1T60 - chains A and C of the 6 polymer chains in the assembly; structure by X-ray diffraction, 1.50 A resolution.

[Chain A]
Molecule: type iv collagen
Organism: Bos taurus
Notes: fragment: NC1 of alpha-1
Amino-acid sequence (229 residues; row label = number of the first residue in the row):
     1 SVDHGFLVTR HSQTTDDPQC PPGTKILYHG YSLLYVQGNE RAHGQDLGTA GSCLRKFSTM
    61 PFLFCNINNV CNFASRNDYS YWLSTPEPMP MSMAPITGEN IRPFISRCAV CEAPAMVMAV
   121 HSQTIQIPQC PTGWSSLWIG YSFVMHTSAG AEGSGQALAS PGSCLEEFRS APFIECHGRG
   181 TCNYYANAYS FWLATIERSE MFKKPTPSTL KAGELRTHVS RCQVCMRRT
Not modelled in the structure: 1-4, 228-229
Cystine bridges: Cys-20/Cys-111, Cys-53/Cys-108, Cys-65/Cys-71, Cys-130/Cys-225, Cys-164/Cys-222, Cys-176/Cys-182
Metal / ion sites: K+: Tyr-189 (shared with Tyr-63(C), Asn-65(C) of chain C; 1 residue of chain E)

[Chain C]
Molecule: type iv collagen
Organism: Bos taurus
Notes: fragment: NC1 of alpha-2
Amino-acid sequence (227 residues; row label = number of the first residue in the row):
     1 ISIGYLLVKH SQTDQEPMCP VGMNKLWSGY SLLYFEGQEK AHNQDLGLAG SCLARFSTMP
    61 FLYCNPGDVC YYASRNDKSY WLSTTAPLPM MPVAEEDIRP YISRCSVCEA PAVAIAVHSQ
   121 DVSIPHCPAG WRSLWIGYSF LMHTAAGDEG GGQSLVSPGS CLEDFRATPF IECNGARGTC
   181 HYYANKYSFW LTTIPEQSFQ GTPSADTLKA GLIRTHISRC QVCMKNL
Not modelled in the structure: 1-2, 226-227
Cystine bridges: Cys-19/Cys-108, Cys-52/Cys-105, Cys-64/Cys-70, Cys-127/Cys-223, Cys-161/Cys-220, Cys-173/Cys-180
Metal / ion sites: K+ site 1: Tyr-63, Asn-65 (shared with Tyr-189(A) of chain A; 1 residue of chain E); K+ site 2: Ala-184 (shared with 1 residue of chain E; 1 residue of chain F); K+ site 3: Tyr-187 (shared with 1 residue of chain B; 1 residue of chain F)

[Interface between chain A and chain C]
Contacting residue pairs (106):
  Arg-41(A) / Lys-40(C)
  Met-116(A) / Ile-3(C)
  Met-116(A) / Gly-4(C)
  Met-118(A) / Leu-6(C)  hydrophobic
  Met-118(A) / Trp-27(C)  hydrophobic
  Gln-123(A) / Leu-53(C)
  Gln-123(A) / Ala-54(C)
  Gln-123(A) / Arg-55(C)
  Thr-124(A) / Arg-55(C)
  Trp-134(A) / Gly-4(C)
  Trp-134(A) / Glu-109(C)  hydrogen bond
  Val-144(A) / Phe-35(C)  hydrophobic
  Val-144(A) / His-42(C)  hydrogen bond (backbone-side chain)
  Met-145(A) / Phe-35(C)  hydrophobic
  Met-145(A) / Gly-37(C)
  Met-145(A) / His-42(C)
  Met-145(A) / Phe-61(C)  hydrophobic
  Ala-151(A) / Gln-38(C)
  Ala-151(A) / Lys-40(C)
  Glu-152(A) / Lys-40(C)  salt bridge
  Gly-153(A) / Lys-40(C)
  Gly-155(A) / His-42(C)
  Gln-156(A) / His-42(C)  hydrogen bond (backbone-side chain)
  Gln-156(A) / Gln-44(C)  hydrogen bond (backbone-side chain)
  Ala-157(A) / Gln-44(C)
  Leu-158(A) / Gln-44(C)  hydrogen bond (backbone-side chain)
  Leu-158(A) / Gly-50(C)
  Ala-159(A) / Ala-49(C)  hydrophobic
  Ala-159(A) / Gly-50(C)
  Phe-168(A) / Cys-64(C)  hydrophobic
  Ser-170(A) / Asn-65(C)
  Ser-170(A) / Pro-66(C)
  Ser-170(A) / Asp-68(C)  hydrogen bond
  Ala-171(A) / Pro-66(C)  hydrophobic
  Tyr-185(A) / Pro-66(C)
  Ala-186(A) / Pro-66(C)
  Ala-188(A) / Cys-64(C)
  Ala-188(A) / Asn-65(C)
  Ala-188(A) / Pro-66(C)
  Tyr-189(A) / Gln-38(C)
  Tyr-189(A) / Tyr-63(C)  hydrophobic
  Tyr-189(A) / Cys-64(C)
  Tyr-189(A) / Asn-65(C)
  Tyr-189(A) / Arg-75(C)  hydrogen bond
  Ser-190(A) / Tyr-63(C)
  Ser-190(A) / Cys-64(C)  hydrogen bond (backbone-backbone)
  Phe-191(A) / Gly-37(C)
  Phe-191(A) / Phe-61(C)  hydrophobic
  Phe-191(A) / Leu-62(C)
  Phe-191(A) / Tyr-63(C)  hydrophobic
  Phe-191(A) / Asp-77(C)
  Trp-192(A) / Phe-61(C)
  Trp-192(A) / Leu-62(C)  hydrogen bond (backbone-backbone)
  Trp-192(A) / Cys-64(C)
  Leu-193(A) / Phe-35(C)  hydrophobic
  Leu-193(A) / Pro-60(C)
  Ala-194(A) / Pro-60(C)  hydrogen bond (backbone-backbone)
  Ala-194(A) / Phe-61(C)
  Ala-194(A) / Tyr-72(C)  hydrophobic
  Ile-196(A) / Arg-55(C)  hydrogen bond (backbone-side chain)
  Ile-196(A) / Phe-56(C)
  Ile-196(A) / Ser-57(C)
  Ile-196(A) / Met-59(C)
  Ile-196(A) / Tyr-72(C)
  Glu-197(A) / Arg-55(C)
  Arg-198(A) / Ala-54(C)
  Arg-198(A) / Arg-55(C)
  Met-201(A) / Tyr-30(C)
  Met-201(A) / Arg-55(C)
  Met-201(A) / Phe-56(C)
  Met-201(A) / Ser-57(C)
  Phe-202(A) / Tyr-30(C)  hydrophobic
  Phe-202(A) / Phe-56(C)  hydrophobic
  Phe-202(A) / Glu-95(C)
  Phe-202(A) / Glu-96(C)  hydrogen bond (backbone-backbone)
  Phe-202(A) / Arg-99(C)
  Lys-203(A) / Glu-95(C)
  Lys-203(A) / Glu-96(C)  salt bridge
  Lys-204(A) / Glu-95(C)  hydrogen bond (backbone-side chain)
  Lys-204(A) / Ala-176(C)
  Lys-204(A) / Arg-177(C)
  Pro-205(A) / Thr-58(C)
  Pro-205(A) / Met-59(C)  hydrophobic
  Pro-205(A) / Tyr-72(C)
  Pro-205(A) / Ala-73(C)  hydrophobic
  Pro-205(A) / Gly-175(C)
  Thr-206(A) / Tyr-72(C)
  Pro-207(A) / Tyr-72(C)
  Pro-207(A) / Ala-73(C)
  Pro-207(A) / Ser-74(C)
  Ser-208(A) / Tyr-71(C)
  Ser-208(A) / Tyr-72(C)  hydrogen bond (backbone-backbone)
  Ser-208(A) / Ser-74(C)  hydrogen bond (backbone-side chain)
  Thr-209(A) / Cys-70(C)
  Thr-209(A) / Tyr-71(C)
  Leu-210(A) / Val-69(C)
  Leu-210(A) / Cys-70(C)  hydrogen bond (backbone-backbone)
  Lys-211(A) / Asp-68(C)
  Ala-212(A) / Asp-68(C)  hydrogen bond (backbone-backbone)
  Leu-215(A) / Asp-68(C)
  Leu-215(A) / Cys-70(C)  hydrophobic
  His-218(A) / Leu-62(C)
  His-218(A) / Tyr-72(C)
  Arg-227(A) / Ile-3(C)
  Arg-227(A) / Gly-4(C)
  Arg-227(A) / Glu-109(C)  salt bridge
Interface residues without a listed pair, chain A (52 interface residues in all): Phe-6, Ser-122, Pro-131, Thr-147, Ser-154, Val-219
Interface residues without a listed pair, chain C (48 interface residues in all): Leu-26, Leu-32, Ile-98, Ile-102, Gly-178

[Overview]
Chain A and chain C form an interface of 52 and 48 residues respectively; the contacts include 17 hydrogen
bonds and 3 salt bridges. Polar contacts include Glu-152(A)/Lys-40(C), Lys-203(A)/Glu-96(C) and
Arg-227(A)/Glu-109(C). Tyr-189(A), Tyr-63(C) and Asn-65(C) form the K+ site 1.
Chain A is type iv collagen and chain C is type iv collagen, both from Bos taurus; the structure, Crystal
structure of Type IV collagen NC1 domain from bovine lens capsule, was determined by X-ray diffraction (same
publication as 1T61).
